Entry 6MNN (X-ray diffraction, 2.83 A resolution); this record covers chains C and A of the 4 polymer chains in the assembly.

[Chain C]
Molecule: H-2 class II histocompatibility antigen, A-B alpha chain
Organism: Mus musculus
Reference sequence: P14434 (HA2B_MOUSE); residues 0-178 here correspond to UniProt positions 27-205 (UniProt number = residue number + 27)
Amino-acid sequence (179 residues; each row starts with the number of its first residue; numbering starts at 0):
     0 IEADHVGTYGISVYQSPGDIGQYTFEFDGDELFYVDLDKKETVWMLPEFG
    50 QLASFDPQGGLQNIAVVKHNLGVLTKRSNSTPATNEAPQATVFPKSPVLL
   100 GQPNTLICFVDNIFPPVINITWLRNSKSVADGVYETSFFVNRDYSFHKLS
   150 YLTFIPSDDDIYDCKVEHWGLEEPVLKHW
Not modelled in the structure: 122-123, 158-160
Cystine bridges: Cys107-Cys163
Curated features (UniProtKB/Swiss-Prot):
  - glycosylation: Asn118 (N-linked (GlcNAc...) asparagine)

[Chain A]
Molecule: 6236 TCR alpha chain
Organism: Mus musculus
Amino-acid sequence (208 residues; row label = number of the first residue in the row):
     1 MQQVRQSPQSLTVWEGETAILNCSYENSAFDYFPWYQQFPGEGPALLIAI
    51 RSVSDKKEDGRFTIFFNKREKKLSLHITDSQPGDSATYFCAASVTGANTG
   101 KLTFGHGTILRVHPNIQNPDPAVYQLRDSKSSDKSVCLFTDFDSQTNVSQ
   151 SKDSDVYITDKCVLDMRSMDFKSNSAVAWSNKSDFACANAFNNSIIPEDT
   201 FFPSPESS
Not modelled in the structure: 1, 130-133, 182-183, 204-208
Cystine bridges: Cys23-Cys90

[Chain C / chain A interface]
Pairs across the interface (8; chain C residue first):
  Gln57(C) with Asn98(A); Thr99(A)
  Gly58(C) with Ala97(A); Asn98(A)
  Gln61(C) with Asn98(A), hydrogen bond (side chain-backbone); Thr99(A); Gly100(A)
  Asn62(C) with Asn98(A)
Also at the interface, not in a pair above, chain C (5 interface residues in all): Asp55

[Overview]
The interface between chain C and chain A involves 5 residues on one side and 4 on the other; the contacts
include 1 hydrogen bond. The hydrogen-bonded pair is Gln61(C)-Asn98(A).
Here chain C is H-2 class II histocompatibility antigen, A-B alpha chain and chain A is 6236 TCR alpha chain,
both from Mus musculus. Entry 6MNN (6236 TCR bound to I-Ab Padi4) was determined by X-ray diffraction together
with 6MKD, 6MKR, 6MNG, 6MNM and 6MNO from the same study.
